3BG5 - chains C and D of the 4 polymer chains in the assembly; structure by X-ray diffraction, 2.80 A resolution.

== Chain C (and D) ==
Molecule: Pyruvate carboxylase
Organism: Staphylococcus aureus
Notes: chain D of this document is another copy of the same molecule, construct and numbering; everything in this record applies to it too
UniProtKB: Q99UY8 (Q99UY8_STAAM); the construct lacks a stretch of the UniProt sequence and is renumbered around it, so the offset changes along the chain: 34-315 = UniProt 1-282; 317-357 = UniProt 283-323; 358-362 = UniProt 326-330; 363-513 = UniProt 332-482; 5 more segments
Sequence (1173 residues; each row starts with the number of its first residue; note: 5 numbers in that range are skipped by the numbering (no residue carries them; nothing is unmodelled there); a row labelled like 357A-357B holds insertion residues (357A, then the next letters in order)):
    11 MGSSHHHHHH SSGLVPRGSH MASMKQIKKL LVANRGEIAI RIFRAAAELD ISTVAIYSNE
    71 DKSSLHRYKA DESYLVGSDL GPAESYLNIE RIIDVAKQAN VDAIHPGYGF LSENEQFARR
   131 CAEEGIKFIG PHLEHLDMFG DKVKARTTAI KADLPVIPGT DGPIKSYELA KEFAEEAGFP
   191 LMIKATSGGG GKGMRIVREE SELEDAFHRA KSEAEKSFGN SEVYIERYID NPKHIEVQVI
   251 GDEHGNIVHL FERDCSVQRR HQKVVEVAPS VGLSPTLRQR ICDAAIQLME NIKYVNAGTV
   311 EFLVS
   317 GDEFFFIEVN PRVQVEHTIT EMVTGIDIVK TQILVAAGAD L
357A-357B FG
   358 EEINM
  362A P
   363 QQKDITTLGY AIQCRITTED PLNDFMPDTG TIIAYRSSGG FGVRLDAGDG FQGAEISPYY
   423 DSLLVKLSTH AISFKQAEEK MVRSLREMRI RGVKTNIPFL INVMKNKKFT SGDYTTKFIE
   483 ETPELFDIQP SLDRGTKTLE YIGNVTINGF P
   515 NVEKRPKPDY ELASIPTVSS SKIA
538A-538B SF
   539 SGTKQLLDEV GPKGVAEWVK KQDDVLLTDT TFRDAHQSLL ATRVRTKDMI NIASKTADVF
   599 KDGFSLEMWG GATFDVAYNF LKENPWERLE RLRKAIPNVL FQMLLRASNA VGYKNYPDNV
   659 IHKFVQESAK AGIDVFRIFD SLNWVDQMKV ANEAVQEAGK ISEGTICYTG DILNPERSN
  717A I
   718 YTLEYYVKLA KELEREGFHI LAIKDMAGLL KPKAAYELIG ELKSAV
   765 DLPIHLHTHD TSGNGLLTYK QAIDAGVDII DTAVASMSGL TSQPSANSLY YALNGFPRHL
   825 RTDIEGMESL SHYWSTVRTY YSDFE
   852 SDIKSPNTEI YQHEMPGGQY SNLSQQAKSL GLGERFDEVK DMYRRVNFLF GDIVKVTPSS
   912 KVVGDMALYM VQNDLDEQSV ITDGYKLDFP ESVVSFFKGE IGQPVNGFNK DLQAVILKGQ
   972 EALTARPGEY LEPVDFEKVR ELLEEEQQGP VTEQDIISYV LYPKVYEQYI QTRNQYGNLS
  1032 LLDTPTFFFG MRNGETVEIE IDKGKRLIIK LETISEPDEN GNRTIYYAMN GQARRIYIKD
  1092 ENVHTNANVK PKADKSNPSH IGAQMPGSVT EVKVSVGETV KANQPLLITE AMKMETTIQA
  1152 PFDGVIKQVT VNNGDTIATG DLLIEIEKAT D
Disordered / not traced: 11-35, 1094-1139, 1148-1182 (chain D: 11-35, 169-238, 1094-1100, 1179-1182)
Sequence notes: expression tag (11-33)
Glycans and other covalent adducts: covalent link Ser315-Gly317; covalent link Pro513-Asn515; covalent link Val763-Asp765; covalent link Glu849-Ser852; 5-(hexahydro-2-oxo-1H-thieno[3,4-d]imidazol-6-yl)pentanal (BTI) linked to Lys1144
Small-molecule neighbours:
  - ATP (adenosine-5'-triphosphate): Lys152, Met192, Lys194, Gly198, Gly199, Gly200, Gly201, Met204, Glu236, Arg237, Tyr238, Ile239, Pro242, His244, Gln268, His271, Lys273, Glu311, Leu313, Ile323, Glu324, Asn326, Thr478
  - BTI (5-(hexahydro-2-oxo-1H-thieno[3,4-d]imidazol-6-yl)pentanal): Gln575, Ala610, Asp613, Val614, Phe618, Arg644, Tyr651, Gly869, Gln870, Asn873, Thr908, Pro909, Ser911, Lys912
  - pyruvic acid (PYR): Arg571, Asp572, Gln575, Gly609, Ala610, Leu642, Arg644, Phe677, Lys741, Gly869, Thr908
From the paper describing this entry:
  - mutagenesis - Y1077A: abolished catalytic activity
  - mutagenesis - Y1077A: unchanged catalytic activity on 1 mM acetyl-CoA
  - binding site for BTI: Tyr503, Phe512, Pro513, Phe618, Lys620, Thr908, Ser911, Thr1023, Tyr1027, Leu1030, Phe1038
  - binding site for pyruvic acid: Arg644
  - disease-associated variants - R451C: decreased catalytic activity on acetyl-CoA
  - allosteric site: Arg398, Arg451, Arg453, Arg1085 (proposed by the authors, not directly observed)

== Chain C / chain D interface ==
Pairs across the interface (35):
  Phe618(C) - Lys1144(D)
  Gln877(C) - Met1143(D)
  Gln877(C) - Lys1144(D)
  Gln877(C) - Met1145(D)
  Leu881(C) - Pro1117(D)
  Leu881(C) - Ala1142(D)  hydrophobic
  Lys912(C) - Lys1144(D)  hydrogen bond (side chain-backbone)
  Asp916(C) - Lys1144(D)
  Asp916(C) - Met1145(D)
  Leu919(C) - Met1145(D)  hydrophobic
  Tyr920(C) - Gln1115(D)
  Gln923(C) - Pro1117(D)
  Gln923(C) - Thr1170(D)  hydrogen bond
  Asn924(C) - Gln1115(D)
  Leu938(C) - Gln1115(D)  hydrogen bond (backbone-side chain)
  Asp939(C) - Gln1115(D)
  Asp939(C) - Thr1148(D)
  Asp939(C) - Ile1149(D)
  Asp939(C) - Gln1150(D)  hydrogen bond (side chain-backbone)
  Phe940(C) - Thr1147(D)
  Pro941(C) - Met1145(D)  hydrophobic
  Pro941(C) - Glu1146(D)
  Pro941(C) - Thr1147(D)
  Glu942(C) - Glu1146(D)  hydrogen bond (backbone-backbone)
  Lys969(C) - Asn1134(D)  hydrogen bond (backbone-side chain)
  Gly970(C) - Asn1134(D)
  Met1143(C) - Pro513(D)
  Met1143(C) - Asn515(D)  hydrogen bond (backbone-backbone)
  Met1143(C) - Val516(D)
  Met1143(C) - Glu517(D)
  Lys1144(C) - Asn510(D)
  Lys1144(C) - Gly511(D)  hydrogen bond (side chain-backbone)
  Lys1144(C) - Phe512(D)
  Lys1144(C) - Pro513(D)
  Met1145(C) - Asn515(D)
Interface residues without a listed pair, chain C (24 interface residues in all): Asn873, Gln876, Ser880, Lys937, Lys1015
Interface residues without a listed pair, chain D (22 interface residues in all): Thr1121, Pro1152

== Overview ==
The interface between chain C and chain D involves 24 residues on one side and 22 on the other, with 8
hydrogen bonds. Polar contacts include Lys912(C)-Lys1144(D), Gln923(C)-Thr1170(D) and Leu938(C)-Gln1115(D).
The paper reports a binding site for BTI at Tyr503(C), Phe512(C) and Pro513(C) among others; Y1077A of chain C
abolishes catalytic activity.
Both chains are Pyruvate carboxylase (Staphylococcus aureus). Entry 3BG5 (Crystal Structure of Staphylococcus
Aureus Pyruvate Carboxylase) was determined by X-ray diffraction (same publication as 3BG3 and 3BG9).
